PDB entry 3IWV | X-ray diffraction, 1.68 A resolution | chains A and C of the 4 polymer chains in the assembly

Chain A (and C):
Protein: 5-hydroxyisourate hydrolase
Organism: Danio rerio
Notes: EC 3.5.2.17; chain C of this document is another copy of the same molecule, construct and numbering; everything in this record applies to it too
Reference sequence: Q06S87 (HIUH_DANRE); residues -18 to 119 here correspond to UniProt positions 1-138 (UniProt number = residue number + 19)
Sequence (138 residues; row label = number of the first residue in the row; numbers below 1 keep their minus sign (Met-18 is residue -18)):
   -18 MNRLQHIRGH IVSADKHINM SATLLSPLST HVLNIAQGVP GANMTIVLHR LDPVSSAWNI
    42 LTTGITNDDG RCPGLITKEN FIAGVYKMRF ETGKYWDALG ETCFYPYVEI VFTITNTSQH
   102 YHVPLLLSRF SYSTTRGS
Disordered / not traced: -18 to 6 (chain C: -18 to 2)
Sequence notes: engineered mutation Thr116 (Tyr135 in Q06S87)

Chain A / chain C interface:
Pairs across the interface (11; chain A residue first):
  Leu14(A) with Thr116(C); Arg117(C)
  Ile16(A) with Thr116(C)
  Gly19(A) with Arg117(C)
  Pro21(A) with Ser119(C)
  Leu107(A) with Thr116(C)
  Thr116(A) with Leu14(C); Ile16(C); Leu107(C)
  Arg117(A) with Leu14(C); Gly19(C)
Other interface residues (no listed pair), chain A (8 interface residues in all): Asp50
Other interface residues (no listed pair), chain C (8 interface residues in all): Gly118

Summary:
Chain A and chain C each contribute 8 residues to their interface.
Both chains are 5-hydroxyisourate hydrolase (Danio rerio). Entry 3IWV (Crystal structure of Y116T mutant of
5-HYDROXYISOURATE HYDROLASE (TRP)) was determined by X-ray diffraction together with 3Q1E and 3IWU from the
same study.
